6F40 - chains M and N of the 22 polymer chains in the assembly; structure by electron microscopy, 3.70 A resolution.

[Chain M]
Name: DNA-directed RNA polymerase III subunit RPC5
Source organism: Saccharomyces cerevisiae (strain ATCC 204508 / S288c)
UniProtKB: P36121 (RPC5_YEAST); residues 1-282 here = UniProt positions 1-282
Sequence (282 residues; row label = number of the first residue in the row):
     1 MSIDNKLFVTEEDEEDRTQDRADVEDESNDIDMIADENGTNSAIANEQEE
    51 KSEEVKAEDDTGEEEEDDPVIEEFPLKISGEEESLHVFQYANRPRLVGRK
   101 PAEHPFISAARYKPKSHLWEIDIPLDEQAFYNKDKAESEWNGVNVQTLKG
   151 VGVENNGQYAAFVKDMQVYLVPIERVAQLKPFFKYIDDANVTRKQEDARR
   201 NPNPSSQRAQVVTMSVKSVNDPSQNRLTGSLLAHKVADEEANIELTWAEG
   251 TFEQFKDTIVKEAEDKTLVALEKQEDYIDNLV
Not modelled in the structure: 1-70, 205-213, 263-282
Curated features (UniProtKB/Swiss-Prot):
  - modified residue: Thr61 (Phosphothreonine)
Reported in the primary citation:
  - conformationally variable residues (order/disorder transition): Asp197 to Pro202, Val211 to Gln224

[Chain N]
Name: DNA-directed RNA polymerase III subunit RPC4
Source organism: Saccharomyces cerevisiae (strain ATCC 204508 / S288c)
UniProtKB: P25441 (RPC4_YEAST); numbering as in UniProt (aligned over 1-422)
Sequence (422 residues; each row starts with the number of its first residue):
     1 MSSNKGNGRLPSLKDSSSNGGGSAKPSLKFKPKAVARKSKEEREAAASKV
    51 KLEEESKRGNDKKHFNNKNKRVTGAGGQQRRMAKYLNNTHVISSGPLAAG
   101 NFVSEKGDLRRGFIKSEGSGSSLVQKGLETIDNGAESSENEAEDDDNEGV
   151 ASKSKKKFNMGKEFEARNLIEDEDDGESEKSSDVDMDDEEWRSKRIEQLF
   201 PVRPVRVRHEDVETVKREIQEALSEKPTREPTPSVKTEPVGTGLQSYLEE
   251 RERQVNEKLADLGLEKEFQSVDGKEAAAELELLNADHQHILRKLKKMNNK
   301 PERFMVFQLPTRLPAFERPAVKEEKEDMETQASDPSKKKKNIKKKDTKDA
   351 LSTRELAGKVGSIRVHKSGKLSVKIGNVVMDIGKGAETTFLQDVIALSIA
   401 DDASSAELLGRVDGKIVVTPQI
Not modelled in the structure: 1-273, 315-359
Curated features (UniProtKB/Swiss-Prot):
  - motif: Lys25 to Lys29 (Nuclear localization signal)
  - modified residue: Ser137 (Phosphoserine), Ser138 (Phosphoserine), Ser178 (Phosphoserine), Ser182 (Phosphoserine), Ser224 (Phosphoserine), Thr228 (Phosphothreonine), Thr232 (Phosphothreonine)

[Interface between chain M and chain N]
Contacting residue pairs - 86 pairs, chain M then chain N:
  Ile71(M) with Val365(N), hydrogen bond (backbone-backbone)
  Glu72(M) with Arg364(N); Val365(N), hydrogen bond (backbone-backbone)
  Glu73(M) with Ile363(N); Arg364(N)
  Phe74(M) with Leu294(N), hydrophobic; Ser362(N); Ile363(N), hydrogen bond (backbone-backbone)
  Pro75(M) with Gly361(N); Ser362(N)
  Leu76(M) with Val360(N), hydrogen bond (backbone-backbone); Gly361(N), hydrogen bond (backbone-backbone); Ser362(N); Ile363(N), hydrophobic
  Lys77(M) with Val360(N)
  Ile78(M) with Val360(N), hydrophobic
  Glu83(M) with Ile399(N); Ala400(N)
  Ser84(M) with Ile399(N)
  Leu85(M) with Leu397(N); Ser398(N)
  His86(M) with Ala396(N); Leu397(N), hydrogen bond (backbone-backbone)
  Val87(M) with Ile395(N)
  Phe88(M) with Val394(N); Ile395(N), hydrogen bond (backbone-backbone); Leu397(N), hydrophobic
  Gln89(M) with Gln392(N); Asp393(N); Val394(N)
  Tyr90(M) with Gln392(N); Asp393(N), hydrogen bond (backbone-backbone); Ile395(N), hydrophobic
  Arg93(M) with Leu391(N); Gln392(N); Asp393(N)
  Pro94(M) with Leu391(N); Asp393(N)
  Arg95(M) with Phe390(N); Leu391(N); Gln392(N); Asp393(N)
  Tyr112(M) with Asp402(N)
  Pro114(M) with Asp402(N)
  Gly157(M) with Gln308(N); Leu309(N); Thr311(N)
  Gln158(M) with Val306(N); Phe307(N); Gln308(N); Leu309(N)
  Tyr159(M) with Val306(N); Phe307(N), hydrogen bond (backbone-backbone); Leu309(N), hydrophobic
  Ala160(M) with Met305(N)
  Ala161(M) with Phe304(N); Met305(N), hydrogen bond (backbone-backbone); Phe307(N), hydrophobic
  Phe162(M) with Arg303(N); Phe304(N), hydrophobic
  Val163(M) with Met297(N); Lys300(N)
  Lys164(M) with Lys300(N)
  Asp165(M) with Asn298(N)
  Met166(M) with Asn298(N)
  Val168(M) with Ile363(N), hydrophobic
  Leu170(M) with Phe307(N), hydrophobic; Leu309(N), hydrophobic
  Ile173(M) with Val306(N), hydrophobic
  Ile243(M) with Asp402(N)
  Leu245(M) with Ala403(N); Ala406(N), hydrophobic
  Thr246(M) with Ser404(N); Ala406(N)
  Trp247(M) with Ala406(N); Leu408(N)
  Ala248(M) with Ala406(N), hydrogen bond (backbone-backbone); Glu407(N); Leu408(N), hydrogen bond (backbone-backbone)
  Glu249(M) with Leu408(N)
  Gly250(M) with Glu407(N)
  Thr251(M) with Glu302(N); Glu407(N), hydrogen bond (backbone-side chain); Leu409(N)
  Gln254(M) with Leu409(N)
  Phe255(M) with Glu302(N)
Also at the interface, not in a pair above, chain M (49 interface residues in all): Glu103, His104, Trp119, Asn156, Phe252
Also at the interface, not in a pair above, chain N (41 interface residues in all): His366, Ser405, Asp413, Lys415

[Summary]
49 residues of chain M face 41 of chain N across their interface; the contacts include 13 hydrogen bonds.
Polar pairs include Thr251(M)-Glu407(N), Ile71(M)-Val365(N) and Glu72(M)-Val365(N). The paper reports
conformational variability at Asp197(M) and Val211(M).
Here chain M is DNA-directed RNA polymerase III subunit RPC5 and chain N is DNA-directed RNA polymerase III
subunit RPC4, both from Saccharomyces cerevisiae (strain ATCC 204508 / S288c). Entry 6F40 (RNA Polymerase III
open complex) was determined by electron microscopy together with 6F41, 6F42 and 6F44 from the same study.
